4UB2 - chains A and T of the 4 polymer chains in the assembly; structure by X-ray diffraction, 2.51 A resolution.

# Chain A
Protein: DNA polymerase beta
Organism: Homo sapiens
Notes: EC 2.7.7.7, 4.2.99.-
UniProt: P06746 (DPOLB_HUMAN); residue numbers follow UniProt; this construct covers 1-335
Chain sequence (335 residues; row label = number of the first residue in the row):
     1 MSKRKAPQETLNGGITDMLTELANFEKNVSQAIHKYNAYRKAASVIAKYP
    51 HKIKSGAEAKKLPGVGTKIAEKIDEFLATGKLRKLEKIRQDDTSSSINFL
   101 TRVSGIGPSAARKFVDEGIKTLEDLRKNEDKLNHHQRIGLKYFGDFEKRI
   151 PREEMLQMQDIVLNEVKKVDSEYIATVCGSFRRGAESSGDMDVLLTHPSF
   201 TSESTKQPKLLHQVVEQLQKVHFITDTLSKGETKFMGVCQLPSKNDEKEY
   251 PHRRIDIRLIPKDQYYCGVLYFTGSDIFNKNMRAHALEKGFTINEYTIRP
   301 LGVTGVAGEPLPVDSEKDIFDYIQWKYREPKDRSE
Not modelled in the structure: 1-10, 205-206, 246-247, 303-304
Curated features (UniProtKB/Swiss-Prot):
  - region: Arg183 to Asp192 (DNA-binding)
  - active site: Lys72 (Nucleophile)
  - binding site (K(+)): Lys60, Leu62, Val65, Thr101, Val103, Ile106
  - binding site (Na(+)): Lys60, Leu62, Val65, Thr101, Val103, Ile106
  - binding site (dATP): Arg149, Ser180, Arg183, Gly189, Asp190
  - binding site (dCTP): Arg149, Ser180, Arg183, Gly189, Asp190
  - binding site (dGTP): Arg149, Ser180, Arg183, Gly189, Asp190, Asp192
  - binding site (dTTP): Arg149, Ser180, Arg183, Gly189, Asp190
  - binding site (Mg(2+)): Asp190, Asp192, Asp256
  - modified residue: Lys72 (N6-acetyllysine), Arg83 (Omega-N-methylarginine), Arg152 (Omega-N-methylarginine)
  - cross-link (Glycyl lysine isopeptide (Lys-Gly)): Lys41 (interchain with G-Cter in ubiquitin), Lys61 (interchain with G-Cter in ubiquitin), Lys81 (interchain with G-Cter in ubiquitin)
  - natural variant: Leu22 (L22P: Found in a gastric cancer sample; uncertain significance), Tyr39 (Y39C: Found in a gastric cancer sample; uncertain significance), Gly118 (G118V: Decreased DNA-directed DNA polymerase activity), Arg137 (R137Q: Decreased function in base-excision repair), Arg149 (R149I: Decreased DNA-directed DNA polymerase activity), Asp160 (D160N: Found in a gastric cancer sample; uncertain significance), Cys239 (C239R: Found in a gastric cancer sample; uncertain significance), Lys289 (K289M: Found in a colon cancer sample; uncertain significance), Asn294 (N294D: Found in a gastric cancer sample; uncertain significance), Glu295 (E295K: Found in a gastric cancer sample; uncertain significance)
  - mutagenesis: Phe25 (F25W: No effect on 5'-dRP lyase activity. Decreased ssDNA binding), His34 (H34G: Decreased 5'-dRP lyase activity. Decreased ssDNA binding), Lys35 (K35A: Decreased 5'-dRP lyase activity. Decreased ssDNA binding. Loss of 5'-dRP lyase activity; when associated with A-68 and A-72. Decreased ssDNA binding; when associated with A-68 and A-72 ...), Tyr39 (Y39F: No effect on 5'-dRP lyase activity; Y39Q: Abolishes DNA polymerase and 5'-dRP lyase activity), Lys41 (K41R: Abolishes ubiquitination; when associated with R-61 and R-81), Lys60 (K60A: Decreased 5'-dRP lyase activity. Decreased ssDNA binding), Lys61 (K61R: Abolishes ubiquitination; when associated with R-41 and R-81), Lys68 (K68A: No effect on 5'-dRP lyase activity. Decreased ssDNA binding. Loss of 5'-dRP lyase activity; when associated with A-35 and A-72. Decreased ssDNA binding; when associated with A-35 and A-72 ...), Glu71 (E71Q: No effect on 5'-dRP lyase activity. No effect on structure shown by circular dichroism. No effect on ssDNA binding), Lys72 (K72A: Severely reduced 5'-dRP lyase activity. Does not affect ssDNA binding. Loss of 5'-dRP lyase activity; when associated with A-35 and A-68. Decreased ssDNA binding ...), Glu75 (E75A: Slightly decreased 5'-dRP lyase activity. Decreased ssDNA binding. No effect on structure shown by circular dichroism), Lys81 (K81R: Abolishes ubiquitination; when associated with R-41 and R-61), 5 further mutagenesis entries in UniProt

# Chain T
Molecule: 16-nt DNA strand
Sequence (16 nucleotides; numbered 1 to 16; the number before each row is that of its first residue):
     1 CCGACCGCGCATCAGC

# How chain A and chain T interact
Pairs across the interface (14):
  His34(A) with DC5(T), stacking on the base
  Asn133(A) with DT12(T), phosphate contact
  His134(A) with DT12(T), phosphate contact
  Ser229(A) with DC10(T), phosphate contact; DA11(T), sugar contact
  Lys230(A) with DC10(T), hydrogen bond to the phosphate; DA11(T), hydrogen bond to the phosphate
  Gly231(A) with DC10(T), hydrogen bond to the phosphate
  Glu232(A) with DC10(T), hydrogen bond to the phosphate
  Thr233(A) with DG9(T), hydrogen bond to the phosphate; DC10(T), hydrogen bond to the phosphate
  Lys234(A) with DG9(T), phosphate contact; DC10(T), hydrogen bond to the phosphate
  Tyr296(A) with DC8(T), sugar contact
Also at the interface, not in a pair above, chain A (11 interface residues in all): Leu228
Also at the interface, not in a pair above, chain T (7 interface residues in all): DC6

# Summary
11 residues of chain A face 7 of chain T across their interface; the contacts include 7 hydrogen bonds and 1
aromatic stacking contact. Polar pairs include Lys230(A)-DC10(T), Lys230(A)-DA11(T) and Gly231(A)-DC10(T).
Chain A is DNA polymerase beta (Homo sapiens) and chain T is a 16-nt DNA strand; the structure, DNA polymerase
beta product complex with a templating cytosine and 8-oxodGMP, 120 s, was determined by X-ray diffraction
(same publication as 4UAW, 4UAY, 4UAZ, 4UB1, 4UB3, 4UB4 and 3 further entries).
